Entry 3NCX (X-ray diffraction, 2.60 A resolution); this record covers chain A.

Chain A:
Molecule: Intimin adherence protein
Source organism: Escherichia coli O157:H7
Reference sequence: C6UYL6 (C6UYL6_ECO5T); residue numbers follow UniProt; this construct covers 747-934
Sequence (189 residues; row label = number of the first residue in the row):
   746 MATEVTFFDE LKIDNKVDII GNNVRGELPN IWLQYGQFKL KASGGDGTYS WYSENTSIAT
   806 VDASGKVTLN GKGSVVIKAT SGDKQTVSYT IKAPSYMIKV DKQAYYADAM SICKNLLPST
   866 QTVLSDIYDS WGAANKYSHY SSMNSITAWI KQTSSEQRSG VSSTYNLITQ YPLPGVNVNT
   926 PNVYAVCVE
Not modelled in the structure: 746
Disulfide bonds: C858-C932
Differences from the reference sequence: initiating methionine (746); engineered mutation Y916 (Asn in C6UYL6)

Overview:
Chain A is Intimin adherence protein (Escherichia coli O157:H7); the structure, Crystal structure of EHEC
O157:H7 intimin mutant, was determined by X-ray diffraction together with 3NCW from the same study.
